Entry 9GIR (X-ray diffraction, 1.07 A resolution); this record covers chain A.

Chain A:
Molecule: Bcl-2-related protein A1
Organism: Homo sapiens
UniProtKB: Q16548 (B2LA1_HUMAN); residues 1-151 here = UniProt positions 1-151
Chain sequence (152 residues; row label = number of the first residue in the row; numbering starts at 0):
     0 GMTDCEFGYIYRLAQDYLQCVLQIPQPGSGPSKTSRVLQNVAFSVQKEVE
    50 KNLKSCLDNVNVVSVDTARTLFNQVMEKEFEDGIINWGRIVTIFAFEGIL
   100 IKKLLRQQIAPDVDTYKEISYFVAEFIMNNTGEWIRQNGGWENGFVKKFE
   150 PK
Unresolved in the structure: 0-4
Construct notes: expression tag (0)
Glycans and other covalent adducts: compound A1ILX linked to C55
Ligand contacts: A1ILX (N-[4-[(1R,3R)-3-[[(3R)-1,1-bis(oxidanylidene)thiolan-3-yl]carbamoylamino]cyclopentyl]oxy-3-chloranyl-phenyl]-N-[(1S)-1-(4-chlorophenyl)ethyl]propanamide): V48, L52, L56, V59, V61, L70, V74, E78, G87, R88, T91, F95, I98, L99, K102
UniProt features mapped onto this chain:
  - motif: K77 to G97 (BH1), E132 to K147 (BH2)

Overview:
Covalently linked compound A1ILX: at C55.
Chain A is Bcl-2-related protein A1 (Homo sapiens); the structure, BFL1 covalently bound to inhibitor compound
39, was determined by X-ray diffraction (same publication as 9GIP, 9GIQ, 9GIS and 9GIT).
